PDB entry 9H9Q | electron microscopy, 3.60 A resolution | chains C and D of the 12 polymer chains in the assembly

[Chain C]
Molecule: Spindle pole body component
Source organism: Candida albicans
Reference sequence: Q59PZ2 (Q59PZ2_CANAL); residue numbers follow UniProt; this construct covers 1-871
Chain sequence (896 residues; numbered -24 to 871; the number before each row is that of its first residue; numbers below 1 keep their minus sign (Met-24 is residue -24)):
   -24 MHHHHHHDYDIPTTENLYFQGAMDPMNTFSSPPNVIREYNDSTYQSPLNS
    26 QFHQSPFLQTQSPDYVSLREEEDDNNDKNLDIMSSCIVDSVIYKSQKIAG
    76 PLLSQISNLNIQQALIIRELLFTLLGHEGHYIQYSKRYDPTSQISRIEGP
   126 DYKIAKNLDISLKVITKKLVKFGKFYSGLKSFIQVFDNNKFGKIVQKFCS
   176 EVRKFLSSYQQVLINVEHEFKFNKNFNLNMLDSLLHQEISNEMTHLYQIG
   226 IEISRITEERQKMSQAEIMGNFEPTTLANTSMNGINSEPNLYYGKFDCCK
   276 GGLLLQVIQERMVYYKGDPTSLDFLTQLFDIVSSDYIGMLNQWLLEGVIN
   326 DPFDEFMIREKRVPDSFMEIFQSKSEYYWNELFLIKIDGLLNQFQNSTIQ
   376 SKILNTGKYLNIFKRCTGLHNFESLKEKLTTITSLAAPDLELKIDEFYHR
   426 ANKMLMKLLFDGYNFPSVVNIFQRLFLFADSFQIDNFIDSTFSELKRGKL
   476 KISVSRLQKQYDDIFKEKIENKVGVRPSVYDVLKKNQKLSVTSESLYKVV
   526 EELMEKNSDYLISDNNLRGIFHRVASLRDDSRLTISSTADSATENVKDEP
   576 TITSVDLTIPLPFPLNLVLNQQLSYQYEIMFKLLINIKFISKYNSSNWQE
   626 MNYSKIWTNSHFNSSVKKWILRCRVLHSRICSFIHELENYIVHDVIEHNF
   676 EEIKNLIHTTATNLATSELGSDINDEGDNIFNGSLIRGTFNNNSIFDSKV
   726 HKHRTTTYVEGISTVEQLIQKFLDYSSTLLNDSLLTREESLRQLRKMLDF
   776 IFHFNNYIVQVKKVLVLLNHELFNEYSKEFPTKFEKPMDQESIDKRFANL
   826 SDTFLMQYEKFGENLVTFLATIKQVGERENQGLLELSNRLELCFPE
Not modelled in the structure: -24 to 36, 46-53, 238-275, 530-572, 805-813, 870-871
Sequence notes: initiating methionine (-24); expression tag (-23 to 0)

[Chain D]
Molecule: Spc98p
Source organism: Candida albicans
Reference sequence: A0A1D8PS42 (A0A1D8PS42_CANAL); numbering as in UniProt (aligned over 1-785)
Chain sequence (810 residues; each row starts with the number of its first residue; numbers below 1 keep their minus sign (Met-24 is residue -24)):
   -24 MHHHHHHDYDIPTTENLYFQGAMDPMALNKVQLIKLYSNRLVKSLVPVEF
    26 GEAFIQSIINDLQTTLLNTSSEEQNLSIIINKLKMQFLSNNLKNEWVEFQ
    76 NIVNSLSKFKSLDQICNYLAFLDALRDEKPEDILSTSTASLSPGKQNVMI
   126 NTVNTALTLSQLIEPYYDTLSEQTILTYLPYTMLGSDSKIFTFSNNYTRL
   176 EIPKDINNSFSSLLREVFEFAILYKQLAIVVDRYKGTLVSAIKTAYIAIL
   226 EAQLNKYVNDINNIFNNKPNSILVVYNSIFPWISILRFLYRVSNRLNRLD
   276 GYEFLTFIYSFTNHGDPKIRGIAVTAFTEVVKPYYNIVEHWIVKGELIDN
   326 NNEFFIIFDQEQNEFNSIIKLLPKKIPAFIKSSDKIFQIGKTLIFLNKYC
   376 RELKWVNQYNVKYSAILFNNHQGLASMTTNEMIKLIDSQYNEILTFLTQI
   426 IQGNNKLFTHVYNFKRFYFMETNDFIDAIMVKGKDVFNESSVNISSTYLR
   476 KVLQDAIQISSVKNFEYVDRLDSRVLNPQHGNLGWESFTIEYKIDDLPMS
   526 YLFEGHQHLQYLKMFHFLWKLRQLNNLLNWHFEMFNELNHNVVTKLSSRN
   576 RRPLAKSLSIITSIRFHFTQFLNELIAYLSYDVIEENFQQHIVRKLFYNK
   626 NDQDLLLNKSFMNLSEIDPNNDLPKFNVNLLTIDELVELHGTYIDSIINS
   676 SLLNEKLKGNETNISYIDQIFNILQTIFNFINTSQEFYSLVCTFGLLVRS
   726 DSNANKIELEQDQEDLEFQLHKIKRKIYKDIYQHDYKRQLNDLKNDLNRD
   776 YNLKDLSKLL
Not modelled in the structure: -24 to 131, 146-147, 682-686, 724-735
Sequence notes: initiating methionine (-24); expression tag (-23 to 0); conflict Val123 (Leu in A0A1D8PS42), Cys717 (Val in A0A1D8PS42)

[How chain C and chain D interact]
Contacting residue pairs (137; chain C residue first):
  Pro38(C) - Glu176(D)
  Asp39(C) - Glu176(D)
  Asp39(C) - Ile177(D)  hydrogen bond (backbone-backbone)
  Asp39(C) - Arg190(D)  salt bridge
  Tyr40(C) - Arg174(D)
  Tyr40(C) - Leu175(D)
  Tyr40(C) - Glu176(D)
  Val41(C) - Arg174(D)
  Val41(C) - Leu175(D)  hydrogen bond (backbone-backbone)
  Val41(C) - Ile177(D)  hydrophobic
  Val41(C) - Ile197(D)
  Ser42(C) - Thr173(D)
  Ser42(C) - Arg174(D)
  Leu43(C) - Thr173(D)  hydrogen bond (backbone-backbone)
  Leu43(C) - Ile197(D)  hydrophobic
  Leu43(C) - Gln201(D)
  Arg44(C) - Arg266(D)
  Leu55(C) - Phe282(D)  hydrophobic
  Leu55(C) - Phe286(D)  hydrophobic
  Asp56(C) - Arg266(D)  hydrogen bond (backbone-side chain)
  Ile57(C) - Arg262(D)
  Ile57(C) - Phe263(D)  hydrophobic
  Ile57(C) - Arg266(D)
  Ile57(C) - Phe286(D)  hydrophobic
  Ile57(C) - Ile294(D)  hydrophobic
  Met58(C) - Ile258(D)  hydrophobic
  Met58(C) - Arg262(D)  hydrogen bond (backbone-side chain)
  Ser59(C) - Arg262(D)
  Ser59(C) - Arg266(D)  hydrogen bond (backbone-side chain)
  Cys61(C) - Glu194(D)
  Cys61(C) - Leu198(D)  hydrophobic
  Cys61(C) - Tyr265(D)  hydrophobic
  Ile62(C) - Arg190(D)
  Ile62(C) - Glu194(D)
  Val63(C) - Arg190(D)
  Val66(C) - Arg190(D)
  Tyr68(C) - Asn183(D)
  Tyr68(C) - Ser186(D)  hydrogen bond
  Tyr68(C) - Ser187(D)
  Tyr68(C) - Arg190(D)  hydrogen bond
  Gln71(C) - Asn183(D)
  Lys72(C) - Ile177(D)
  Lys72(C) - Pro178(D)  hydrogen bond (side chain-backbone)
  Lys72(C) - Ile181(D)
  Lys72(C) - Asn183(D)
  Ile73(C) - Asp143(D)
  Pro76(C) - Tyr141(D)
  Ile86(C) - Leu137(D)
  Ile86(C) - Tyr141(D)  hydrophobic
  Ala89(C) - Leu134(D)  hydrophobic
  Leu90(C) - Ile138(D)  hydrophobic
  Arg93(C) - Ile138(D)
  Arg93(C) - Tyr142(D)
  Glu94(C) - Tyr142(D)
  Phe97(C) - Ser184(D)
  Phe97(C) - Phe185(D)  hydrophobic
  Leu100(C) - Leu248(D)  hydrophobic
  His102(C) - Ser187(D)
  His102(C) - Leu188(D)
  His102(C) - Glu191(D)
  Glu103(C) - Ser184(D)
  His105(C) - Asn182(D)
  Lys155(C) - Tyr251(D)  hydrogen bond
  Asp162(C) - His289(D)  salt bridge
  Asp162(C) - Asp291(D)
  Asp162(C) - Ile294(D)
  Asn164(C) - Phe286(D)
  Asn164(C) - His289(D)
  Lys168(C) - Asn288(D)
  Lys168(C) - Gly290(D)
  Gln171(C) - His289(D)  hydrogen bond
  Gln171(C) - Gly290(D)  hydrogen bond (side chain-backbone)
  Gln171(C) - Asp291(D)
  Lys172(C) - Gly290(D)
  Ser175(C) - Asp291(D)  hydrogen bond (backbone-side chain)
  Ser175(C) - Pro292(D)
  Arg178(C) - Ser259(D)  hydrogen bond
  Arg178(C) - Asp291(D)  salt bridge
  Arg178(C) - Lys293(D)
  Ser182(C) - Asn252(D)
  Gln185(C) - Tyr251(D)
  Gln185(C) - Asn252(D)
  Gln185(C) - Phe255(D)
  Gln186(C) - Asn252(D)
  Leu188(C) - Leu248(D)  hydrophobic
  Ile189(C) - Leu248(D)  hydrophobic
  Ile189(C) - Val249(D)  hydrophobic
  Ile189(C) - Asn252(D)
  Glu192(C) - Ser246(D)  hydrogen bond
  Glu192(C) - Leu248(D)
  Phe195(C) - Leu134(D)
  Phe195(C) - Ser135(D)
  Lys196(C) - Thr133(D)  hydrogen bond (backbone-side chain)
  Lys196(C) - Ser135(D)  hydrogen bond (backbone-side chain)
  Phe197(C) - Thr133(D)
  Lys199(C) - Leu132(D)
  Phe201(C) - Leu134(D)
  Pro327(C) - Asn288(D)
  Phe328(C) - Asn288(D)
  Phe388(C) - Phe636(D)  hydrophobic
  Cys391(C) - Leu632(D)  hydrophobic
  Thr392(C) - Lys634(D)  hydrogen bond (backbone-side chain)
  Thr392(C) - Met637(D)
  Leu394(C) - Met637(D)  hydrophobic
  His395(C) - Thr404(D)
  His395(C) - Ile408(D)
  Asn396(C) - Asn405(D)
  Glu398(C) - Asn405(D)
  Leu433(C) - Phe636(D)  hydrophobic
  Asp436(C) - Phe636(D)
  Gly437(C) - Asn633(D)  hydrogen bond (backbone-backbone)
  Gly437(C) - Phe636(D)
  Tyr438(C) - Gln628(D)  hydrogen bond (side chain-backbone)
  Tyr438(C) - Leu631(D)  hydrophobic
  Tyr438(C) - Leu632(D)  hydrophobic
  Arg481(C) - Tyr776(D)
  Lys484(C) - Tyr776(D)
  Glu495(C) - Arg619(D)
  Glu495(C) - Tyr623(D)
  Glu495(C) - Asn626(D)
  Asn496(C) - Tyr623(D)
  Asn496(C) - Asn624(D)  hydrogen bond (backbone-backbone)
  Lys497(C) - Tyr623(D)
  Lys497(C) - Asn624(D)
  Val498(C) - Phe622(D)  hydrogen bond (backbone-backbone)
  Val498(C) - Asn624(D)
  Val498(C) - Asn652(D)
  Val498(C) - Val653(D)
  Val498(C) - Asn654(D)
  Val500(C) - Asn624(D)  hydrogen bond (backbone-side chain)
  Arg501(C) - Leu630(D)  hydrogen bond (side chain-backbone)
  Arg501(C) - Leu631(D)  hydrogen bond (side chain-backbone)
  Arg501(C) - Asn633(D)
  Lys510(C) - Asn626(D)  hydrogen bond
  Pro587(C) - Gln628(D)
  Leu694(C) - Phe636(D)  hydrophobic
  Leu694(C) - Met637(D)  hydrophobic
Other interface residues (no listed pair), chain C (87 interface residues in all): Ser60, Asp64, Ser70, Gln159, Cys174, Asp310, Ser399, Leu400, Lys432, Gly499, Pro502, Val504, Val507
Other interface residues (no listed pair), chain D (75 interface residues in all): Ser169, Asp180, Arg270, Lys356, Leu639

[Summary]
87 residues of chain C and 75 residues of chain D are in contact, with 26 hydrogen bonds and 3 salt bridges.
Among the polar pairs are Asp39(C)-Arg190(D), Asp162(C)-His289(D) and Arg178(C)-Asp291(D).
Here chain C is Spindle pole body component and chain D is Spc98p, both from Candida albicans. Entry 9H9Q
(Candida albicans gamma-tubulin small complex within ring-like higher oligomer in complex with Spc72 CM1) was
determined by electron microscopy (same publication as 9H9P and 9H9R).
